PDB entry 3NC9 | X-ray diffraction, 2.40 A resolution | chains A and B

Chain A:
Protein: Ketohexokinase
Organism: Homo sapiens
Notes: EC 2.7.1.3
Reference sequence: P50053-2 (KHK_HUMAN); residue numbers follow UniProt; this construct covers 5-298
Sequence (313 residues; row label = number of the first residue in the row; numbers below 1 keep their minus sign (Met-14 is residue -14)):
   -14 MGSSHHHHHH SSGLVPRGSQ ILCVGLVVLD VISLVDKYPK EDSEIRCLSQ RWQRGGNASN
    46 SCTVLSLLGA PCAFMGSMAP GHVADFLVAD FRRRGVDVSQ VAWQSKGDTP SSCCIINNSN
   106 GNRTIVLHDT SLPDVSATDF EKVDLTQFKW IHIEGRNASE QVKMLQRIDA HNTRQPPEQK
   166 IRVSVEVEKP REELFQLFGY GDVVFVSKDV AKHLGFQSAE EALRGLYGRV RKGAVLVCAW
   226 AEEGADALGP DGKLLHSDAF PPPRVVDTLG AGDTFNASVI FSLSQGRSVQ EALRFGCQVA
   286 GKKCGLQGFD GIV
Not modelled in the structure: -14 to 2
Sequence notes: expression tag (-14 to 4)
Small-molecule neighbours: TR3 (N-[3-(methylsulfanyl)-1-phenyl-1H-indazol-6-yl]piperidine-4-carboxamide): Arg108, Ala224, Trp225, Ala226, Glu227, Gly229, Ala230, Ala244, Pro246, Pro247, Val250, Thr253, Ala256, Gly257, Phe260, Gly281, Cys282, Ala285, Gly286, Cys289

Chain B:
Protein: Ketohexokinase
Organism: Homo sapiens
Notes: EC 2.7.1.3
Reference sequence: P50053-2 (KHK_HUMAN); numbering as in UniProt (aligned over 5-298)
Sequence (313 residues; numbered -14 to 298 plus 2 insertion-coded residues; 2 numbers in that range are skipped by the numbering (no residue carries them; nothing is unmodelled there); the number before each row is that of its first residue; numbers below 1 keep their minus sign (Met-14 is residue -14)):
   -14 MGSSHHHHHH SS
   -2B G
   -1A L
     0 VPRGSQILCV GLVVLDVISL VDKYPKEDSE IRCLSQRWQR GGNASNSCTV LSLLGAPCAF
    60 MGSMAPGHVA DFLVADFRRR GVDVSQVAWQ SKGDTPSSCC IINNSNGNRT IVLHDTSLPD
   120 VSATDFEKVD LTQFKWIHIE GRNASEQVKM LQRIDAHNTR QPPEQKIRVS VEVEKPREEL
   180 FQLFGYGDVV FVSKDVAKHL GFQSAEEALR GLYGRVRKGA VLVCAWAEEG ADALGPDGKL
   240 LHSDAFPPPR VVDTLGAGDT FNASVIFSLS QGRSVQEALR FGCQVAGKKC GLQGFDGIV
Not modelled in the structure: -14 to -3
Sequence notes: expression tag (-14 to -3, -2B, -1A, 0-4)
Small-molecule neighbours: TR3 (N-[3-(methylsulfanyl)-1-phenyl-1H-indazol-6-yl]piperidine-4-carboxamide): Ala224, Trp225, Ala226, Glu227, Gly229, Ala230, Ala244, Pro246, Pro247, Val250, Thr253, Ala256, Gly257, Phe260, Cys282, Ala285, Gly286, Cys289

Interface between chain A and chain B:
Contacting residue pairs (71):
  Leu14(A) - Trp37(B)  hydrophobic
  Val16(A) - Trp37(B)  hydrophobic
  Ser18(A) - Val111(B)
  Val20(A) - Val111(B)  hydrophobic
  Tyr23(A) - Tyr23(B)
  Tyr23(A) - Pro24(B)  hydrogen bond (side chain-backbone)
  Tyr23(A) - Glu26(B)
  Pro24(A) - Tyr23(B)  hydrogen bond (backbone-side chain)
  Pro24(A) - Thr109(B)
  Pro24(A) - Val111(B)  hydrophobic
  Lys25(A) - Tyr23(B)
  Lys25(A) - Thr109(B)
  Glu26(A) - Tyr23(B)
  Glu26(A) - Asn102(B)  hydrogen bond
  Glu26(A) - Asn105(B)  hydrogen bond
  Glu26(A) - Asn107(B)
  Glu26(A) - Thr109(B)
  Asp27(A) - Asn107(B)  hydrogen bond
  Asp27(A) - Arg108(B)
  Asp27(A) - Thr109(B)  hydrogen bond (backbone-side chain)
  Ser28(A) - Thr109(B)
  Ser28(A) - Ile110(B)  hydrogen bond (backbone-backbone)
  Glu29(A) - Ile110(B)
  Glu29(A) - Leu112(B)
  Ile30(A) - Ile110(B)  hydrogen bond (backbone-backbone)
  Ile30(A) - Val111(B)
  Ile30(A) - Leu112(B)  hydrogen bond (backbone-backbone)
  Arg31(A) - Leu112(B)
  Arg31(A) - His113(B)  hydrogen bond (side chain-backbone)
  Arg31(A) - Thr115(B)
  Cys32(A) - Val111(B)  hydrophobic
  Cys32(A) - Leu112(B)  hydrogen bond (backbone-backbone)
  Cys32(A) - Asp114(B)
  Leu33(A) - Asp114(B)
  Ser34(A) - Asp114(B)
  Gln35(A) - Asp93(B)
  Gln35(A) - Ser96(B)  hydrogen bond (side chain-backbone)
  Gln35(A) - His113(B)
  Gln35(A) - Asp114(B)  hydrogen bond
  Trp37(A) - Trp37(B)  hydrophobic
  Trp37(A) - His67(B)
  Trp37(A) - Val68(B)  hydrophobic
  Ser96(A) - Gln35(B)  hydrogen bond
  Cys98(A) - Val16(B)  hydrophobic
  Cys98(A) - Cys98(B)  hydrophobic
  Ile100(A) - Val111(B)  hydrophobic
  Asn102(A) - Glu26(B)  hydrogen bond
  Asn105(A) - Glu26(B)
  Asn107(A) - Glu26(B)  hydrogen bond
  Asn107(A) - Asp27(B)
  Arg108(A) - Asp27(B)  salt bridge
  Arg108(A) - Ser28(B)
  Thr109(A) - Glu26(B)
  Thr109(A) - Asp27(B)  hydrogen bond (side chain-backbone)
  Thr109(A) - Ser28(B)
  Ile110(A) - Ser28(B)  hydrogen bond (backbone-backbone)
  Ile110(A) - Glu29(B)
  Ile110(A) - Ile30(B)  hydrogen bond (backbone-backbone)
  Val111(A) - Ser18(B)
  Val111(A) - Ile30(B)
  Val111(A) - Cys32(B)  hydrophobic
  Val111(A) - Gln35(B)
  Val111(A) - Ile100(B)  hydrophobic
  Leu112(A) - Glu29(B)
  Leu112(A) - Ile30(B)  hydrogen bond (backbone-backbone)
  Leu112(A) - Arg31(B)
  Leu112(A) - Cys32(B)  hydrogen bond (backbone-backbone)
  His113(A) - Cys32(B)
  His113(A) - Gln35(B)
  Asp114(A) - Arg31(B)  salt bridge
  Arg141(A) - Arg31(B)
Interface residues without a listed pair, chain A (35 interface residues in all): Phe71, Ser97, Lys174
Interface residues without a listed pair, chain B (34 interface residues in all): Val20, Lys25, Thr94, Pro95

Overview:
35 residues of chain A face 34 of chain B across their interface; the contacts include 21 hydrogen bonds and 2
salt bridges. Polar contacts include Arg108(A)-Asp27(B), Asp114(A)-Arg31(B) and Tyr23(A)-Pro24(B). Chain A
binds compound TR3. Bound to chain B: compound TR3.
Both chains are Ketohexokinase (Homo sapiens). Entry 3NC9 (X-ray structure of ketohexokinase complexed with an
indazole compound) was determined by X-ray diffraction (same publication as 3NBV, 3NBW, 3NC2 and 3NCA).
